PDB entry 2EH7 | X-ray diffraction, 2.50 A resolution | chains L and H

# Chain L
Name: Humanized KR127 fab, light chain
Organism: Mus musculus
Notes: antibody fragment or engineered binder
Sequence (219 residues; numbered 1 to 214 plus 5 insertion-coded residues; the number before each row is that of its first residue; a row labelled like 27A-27E holds insertion residues (27A, then the next letters in order)):
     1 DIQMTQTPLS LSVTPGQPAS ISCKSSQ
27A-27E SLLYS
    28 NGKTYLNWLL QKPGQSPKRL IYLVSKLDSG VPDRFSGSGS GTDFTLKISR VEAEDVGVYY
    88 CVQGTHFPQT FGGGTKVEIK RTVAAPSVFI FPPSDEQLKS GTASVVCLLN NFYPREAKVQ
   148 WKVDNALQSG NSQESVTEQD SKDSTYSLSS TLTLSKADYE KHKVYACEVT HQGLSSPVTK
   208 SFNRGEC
Cystine bridges: Cys-23/Cys-88, Cys-134/Cys-194

# Chain H
Name: Humanized KR127 fab, heavy chain
Organism: Mus musculus
Notes: antibody fragment or engineered binder
Sequence (218 residues; numbered 1 to 216 plus 4 insertion-coded residues; 2 numbers in that range are skipped by the numbering (no residue carries them; nothing is unmodelled there); the number before each row is that of its first residue; a row labelled like 82A-82C holds insertion residues (82A, then the next letters in order)):
     1 QVQLVQSGAE VVKPGASVKV SCKASGYAFS SSWMNWVRQA PGQGLEWIGR IY
   52A P
    53 GDGDTNYAQK FQGKATLTAD KSTSTAYMEL
82A-82C SSL
    83 RSEDTAVYFC AREYDE
   101 AYWGQGTLVT VSSASTKGPS VFPLAPSSKS TSGGTAALGC LVKDYFPEPV TVSWNSGALT
   161 SGVHTFPAVL QSSGLYSLSS VVTVPSSSLG TQTYICNVNH KPSNTKVDKK VEPKSC
Cystine bridges: Cys-22/Cys-92, Cys-140/Cys-196

# How chain L and chain H interact
Contacting residue pairs (63):
  Tyr-32(L) / Tyr-96(H)
  Asn-34(L) / Asp-97(H)
  Leu-36(L) / Trp-103(H)  hydrophobic
  Gln-38(L) / Gln-39(H)  hydrogen bond
  Ser-43(L) / Phe-91(H)
  Ser-43(L) / Gly-104(H)
  Pro-44(L) / Phe-91(H)
  Pro-44(L) / Trp-103(H)
  Arg-46(L) / Asp-97(H)  salt bridge
  Arg-46(L) / Glu-98(H)
  Arg-46(L) / Ala-101(H)
  Tyr-87(L) / Gln-39(H)
  Phe-94(L) / Trp-47(H)  hydrophobic
  Phe-94(L) / Tyr-59(H)
  Pro-95(L) / Trp-47(H)  hydrophobic
  Gln-96(L) / Trp-47(H)
  Gln-96(L) / Tyr-96(H)
  Gln-96(L) / Glu-98(H)  hydrogen bond
  Phe-98(L) / Leu-45(H)
  Phe-98(L) / Trp-47(H)
  Phe-116(L) / Lys-129(H)
  Phe-116(L) / Ser-130(H)
  Phe-116(L) / Ser-132(H)
  Phe-116(L) / Ala-137(H)  hydrophobic
  Ile-117(L) / Lys-129(H)  hydrogen bond (backbone-backbone)
  Phe-118(L) / Leu-124(H)
  Phe-118(L) / Ala-125(H)
  Phe-118(L) / Ser-130(H)
  Phe-118(L) / Ala-137(H)
  Phe-118(L) / Leu-138(H)  hydrophobic
  Pro-119(L) / Cys-216(H)  hydrophobic
  Pro-120(L) / Lys-214(H)  hydrogen bond (backbone-side chain)
  Ser-121(L) / Phe-122(H)
  Ser-121(L) / Pro-123(H)
  Glu-123(L) / Pro-123(H)
  Glu-123(L) / Lys-209(H)
  Gln-124(L) / Phe-122(H)
  Gln-124(L) / Lys-143(H)
  Ser-131(L) / Leu-141(H)
  Val-133(L) / Leu-124(H)  hydrophobic
  Leu-135(L) / Phe-166(H)  hydrophobic
  Leu-135(L) / Val-181(H)  hydrophobic
  Asn-137(L) / His-164(H)
  Asn-137(L) / Thr-183(H)
  Asn-138(L) / His-164(H)  hydrogen bond
  Gln-160(L) / Leu-170(H)  hydrogen bond (side chain-backbone)
  Gln-160(L) / Gln-171(H)
  Glu-161(L) / Val-169(H)
  Ser-162(L) / Phe-166(H)
  Ser-162(L) / Pro-167(H)  hydrogen bond (side chain-backbone)
  Ser-162(L) / Val-169(H)
  Val-163(L) / Pro-167(H)
  Thr-164(L) / Phe-166(H)
  Ser-174(L) / His-164(H)  hydrogen bond
  Ser-174(L) / Phe-166(H)
  Leu-175(L) / Phe-166(H)  hydrophobic
  Ser-176(L) / Phe-166(H)
  Lys-207(L) / Lys-129(H)
  Ser-208(L) / Lys-129(H)  hydrogen bond (backbone-side chain)
  Phe-209(L) / Lys-129(H)
  Cys-214(L) / Lys-214(H)
  Cys-214(L) / Ser-215(H)
  Cys-214(L) / Cys-216(H)  disulfide
Other interface residues (no listed pair), chain L (42 interface residues in all): Leu-50, Asp-122, Glu-165, Asp-167, Glu-213
Other interface residues (no listed pair), chain H (44 interface residues in all): Val-37, Gly-44, Glu-46, Asn-58, Ala-60, Gln-105, Val-121, Thr-131, Thr-135, Thr-165
Inter-chain disulfides: Cys-214(L)/Cys-216(H)

# Overview
The interface between chain L and chain H involves 42 residues on one side and 44 on the other, with 1
disulfide bond, 9 hydrogen bonds and 1 salt bridge. Among the polar pairs are Arg-46(L)/Asp-97(H),
Gln-38(L)/Gln-39(H) and Gln-96(L)/Glu-98(H).
Here chain L is Humanized KR127 fab, light chain and chain H is Humanized KR127 fab, heavy chain, both from
Mus musculus. Entry 2EH7 (Crystal structure of humanized KR127 FAB) was determined by X-ray diffraction
together with 2EH8 from the same study.
